Entry 6FFF (X-ray diffraction, 1.67 A resolution); this record covers chain A.

Chain A:
Protein: Bromodomain-containing protein 2
Organism: Homo sapiens
Reference sequence: P25440 (BRD2_HUMAN); residues 344-455 here = UniProt positions 344-455
Sequence (115 residues; each row starts with the number of its first residue):
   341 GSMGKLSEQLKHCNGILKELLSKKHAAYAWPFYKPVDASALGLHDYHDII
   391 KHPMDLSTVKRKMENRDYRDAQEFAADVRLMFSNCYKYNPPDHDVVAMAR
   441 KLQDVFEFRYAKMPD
Not modelled in the structure: 341-342
Differences from the reference sequence: expression tag (341-343)
Swiss-Prot annotation at these positions:
  - mutagenesis: Val376 (V376A: Abolished binding to histone H4 acetylated at 'Lys-12' (H4K12ac)), Leu381 (L381A: Reduced binding to histone H4 acetylated at 'Lys-12' (H4K12ac)), Leu383 (L383A: Reduced binding to histone H4 acetylated at 'Lys-12' (H4K12ac)), Asn429 (N429A: Abolished binding to histone H4 acetylated at 'Lys-12' (H4K12ac))
Ligand contacts: D7H ((S)-5-(1-acetyl-2-cyclopropyl-4-(2-(hydroxymethyl)benzyl)-1,2,3,4-tetrahydroquinoxalin-6-yl)pyrimidine-2-carboxamide): Trp370, Pro371, Phe372, Val376, Leu381, Leu383, Tyr386, Cys425, Tyr428, Asn429, His433, Asp434, Val435, Met438

Overview:
Chain A binds compound D7H. Curated annotation (UniProt) lists 4 mutagenesis sites.
Chain A is Bromodomain-containing protein 2 (Homo sapiens); the structure, Human BRD2 C-terminal bromodomain
with
(S)-5-(1-acetyl-2-cyclopropyl-4-(2-(hydroxymethyl)benzyl)-1,2,3,4-tetrahydroquinoxalin-6-yl)pyrimidine-2-carboxamide,
was determined by X-ray diffraction (same publication as 6FFE).
